4DOJ - chains A and C of the 3 polymer chains in the assembly; structure by X-ray diffraction, 3.25 A resolution.

[Chain A (and C)]
Name: Glycine betaine transporter BetP
Source organism: Corynebacterium glutamicum
Notes: chain C of this document is another copy of the same molecule, construct and numbering; everything in this record applies to it too
Reference sequence: P54582 (BETP_CORGL); numbering as in UniProt (aligned over 30-595)
Chain sequence (566 residues; row label = number of the first residue in the row):
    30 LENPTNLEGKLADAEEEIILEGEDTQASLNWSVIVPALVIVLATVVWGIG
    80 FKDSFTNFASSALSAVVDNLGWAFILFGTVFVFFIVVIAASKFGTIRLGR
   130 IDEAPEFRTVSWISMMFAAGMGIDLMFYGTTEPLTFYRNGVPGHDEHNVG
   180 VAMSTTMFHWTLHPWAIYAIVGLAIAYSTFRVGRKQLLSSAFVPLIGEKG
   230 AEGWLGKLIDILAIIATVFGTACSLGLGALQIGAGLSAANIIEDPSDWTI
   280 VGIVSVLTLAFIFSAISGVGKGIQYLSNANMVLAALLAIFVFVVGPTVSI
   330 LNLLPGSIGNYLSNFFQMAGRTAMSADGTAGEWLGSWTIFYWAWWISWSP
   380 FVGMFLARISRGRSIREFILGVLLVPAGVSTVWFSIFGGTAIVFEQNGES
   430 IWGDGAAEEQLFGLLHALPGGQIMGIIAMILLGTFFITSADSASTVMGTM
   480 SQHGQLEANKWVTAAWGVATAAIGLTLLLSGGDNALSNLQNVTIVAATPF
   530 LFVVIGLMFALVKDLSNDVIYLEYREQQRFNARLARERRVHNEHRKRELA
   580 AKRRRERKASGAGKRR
Unresolved in the structure: 30-56, 270, 584-595 (chain C: 30-56, 271-272, 297-299, 569-595)
Differences from the reference sequence: engineered mutation D153 (Gly in P54582)
Small-molecule neighbours: phosphatidylglycerol (PGT; (1S)-2-{[{[(2R)-2,3-dihydroxypropyl]oxy}(hydroxy)phosphoryl]oxy}-1-[(palmitoyloxy)methyl]ethyl stearate): F112, V115, V116, A119, S120, K121, F122, L191, L341, F344, F345, Y550, Y553, Q557
Curated features (UniProtKB/Swiss-Prot):
  - binding site (Na(+)): A147, A148, M150, S306, M310
  - binding site (glycine betaine): S253, W373 to W377
  - mutagenesis: W101 (W101A: Mainly monomeric, shows a decrease in activity and cannot be activated in response to increased osmolality; when associated with A-351), E135 (E135A: Strongly decreased betaine transport), G149 (G149A: Decreases betaine transport. No effect on activation by increased osmolality), M150 (M150F: No effect on activation by increased osmolality; when associated with A-152), G151 (G151A: Nearly abolishes betaine transport), I152 (I152A: No effect on activation by increased osmolality; when associated with F-150), F156 (F156A: Decreases betaine transport, but has no major effect on affinity for glycine betaine), W189 (W189C: Mildly decreased betaine transport), W194 (W194L: Strongly decreased betaine transport), Y197 (Y197L: Nearly abolishes betaine transport), R210 (R210A: Nearly abolishes betaine transport), G301 (G301L: Strongly decreased betaine transport), 13 further mutagenesis entries in UniProt

[Interface between chain A and chain C]
Pairs across the interface - 33 pairs, chain A then chain C:
  D97(A) with V327(C)
  N98(A) with V327(C)
  W101(A) with L330(C); N331(C); P334(C)
  L105(A) with P334(C), hydrophobic
  F345(A) with G338(C); L341(C), hydrophobic; S342(C)
  Q346(A) with S342(C)
  A348(A) with P334(C)
  G349(A) with P334(C); G335(C); N339(C)
  T351(A) with N331(C); P334(C); G335(C)
  A352(A) with N331(C)
  M353(A) with V178(C); S328(C); N331(C); L332(C), hydrophobic
  S354(A) with V178(C)
  D356(A) with Y166(C), hydrogen bond; V178(C); Q425(C), hydrogen bond
  G357(A) with Q425(C)
  R558(A) with D131(C), salt bridge
  A561(A) with D131(C)
  A564(A) with E552(C)
  R565(A) with I130(C)
  R568(A) with V548(C); E552(C), salt bridge
Other interface residues (no listed pair), chain A (22 interface residues in all): I104, A355, R567
Other interface residues (no listed pair), chain C (21 interface residues in all): H176, V422, E555

[Overview]
22 residues of chain A face 21 of chain C across their interface, with 2 hydrogen bonds and 2 salt bridges.
Among the polar pairs are R558(A)-D131(C), R568(A)-E552(C) and D356(A)-Y166(C). Bound to chain A:
phosphatidylglycerol.
Both chains are Glycine betaine transporter BetP (Corynebacterium glutamicum). Entry 4DOJ (Crystal structure
of BetP in outward-facing conformation) was determined by X-ray diffraction (same publication as 4AIN).
